Entry 8J8V (electron microscopy, 3.22 A resolution); this record covers chains A and H of the 8 polymer chains in the assembly.

[Chain A]
Name: Beta-arrestin-2
Organism: Bos taurus
UniProtKB: P32120 (ARRB2_BOVIN); residue numbers follow UniProt; this construct covers 1-420
Amino-acid sequence (420 residues; row label = number of the first residue in the row):
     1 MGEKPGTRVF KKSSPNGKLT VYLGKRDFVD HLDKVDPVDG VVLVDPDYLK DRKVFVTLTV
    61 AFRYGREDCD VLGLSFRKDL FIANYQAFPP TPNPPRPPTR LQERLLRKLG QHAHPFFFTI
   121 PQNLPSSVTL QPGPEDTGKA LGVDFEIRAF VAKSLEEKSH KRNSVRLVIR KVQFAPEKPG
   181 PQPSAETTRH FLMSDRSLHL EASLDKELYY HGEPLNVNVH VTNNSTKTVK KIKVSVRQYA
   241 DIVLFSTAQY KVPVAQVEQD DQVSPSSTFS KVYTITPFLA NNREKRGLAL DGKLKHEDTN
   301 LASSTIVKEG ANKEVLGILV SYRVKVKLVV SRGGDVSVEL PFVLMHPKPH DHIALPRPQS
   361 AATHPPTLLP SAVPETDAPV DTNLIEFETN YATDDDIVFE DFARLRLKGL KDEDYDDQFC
Disordered / not traced: 1-4, 352-390, 409-420
Differences from the reference sequence: engineered mutation Gly17 (Cys in P32120), Val60 (Cys in P32120), Cys69 (Leu in P32120), Ser126 (Cys in P32120), Leu141 (Cys in P32120), Val151 (Cys in P32120), Val243 (Cys in P32120), Val252 (Cys in P32120), Ser270 (Cys in P32120), Phe278 (Leu in P32120), Ala280 (Ser in P32120)
Swiss-Prot annotation at these positions:
  - motif: Asp396 to Arg406 ([DE]-X(1,2)-F-X-X-[FL]-X-X-X-R motif)
  - modified residue: Tyr48 (Phosphotyrosine), Pro176 (Hydroxyproline), Pro181 (Hydroxyproline), Ser360 (Phosphoserine), Thr393 (Phosphothreonine)
What the authors report for this chain:
  - conformationally variable residues: Tyr391 to Lys408
  - self-association interface (contacts with another copy of this molecule): Tyr391 to Lys408

[Chain H]
Name: Atypical chemokine receptor 2
Notes: fragment: C-terminal tail
UniProtKB: O00590 (ACKR2_HUMAN); numbering as in UniProt (aligned over 338-355)
Amino-acid sequence (18 residues; each row starts with the number of its first residue):
   338 GTAQASLSSC SESSILTA
Disordered / not traced: 338-342
Modified positions: Thr339, Thr354 (phosphothreonine; TPO); Ser343, Ser345, Ser346, Ser348, Ser350, Ser351 (phosphoserine; SEP)
What the authors report for this chain:
  - post-translational modification sites: Ser348, Ser350, Ser351

[Chain A / chain H interface]
Contacting residue pairs (8; chain A residue first):
  Tyr48(A) - Ser343(H)
  Arg52(A) - Ser343(H)
  Lys158(A) - Ser345(H)
  His160(A) - Ser345(H)
  Arg162(A) - Ser343(H)
  Arg162(A) - Leu344(H)  hydrogen bond (side chain-backbone)
  Arg162(A) - Ser345(H)
  Arg162(A) - Ser346(H)
Interface residues without a listed pair, chain A (8 interface residues in all): Ser159, Lys161, Asn163

[Summary]
8 residues of chain A face 4 of chain H across their interface; the contacts include 1 hydrogen bond. The
hydrogen-bonded pair is Arg162(A)-Leu344(H). From the paper: modification sites Ser348(H), Ser350(H) and
Ser351(H); conformational variability at Tyr391(A).
Chain A is Beta-arrestin-2 (Bos taurus) and chain H is Atypical chemokine receptor 2; the structure, Structure
of beta-arrestin2 in complex with D6Rpp (Local Refine), was determined by electron microscopy together with
8GO9, 8J8R, 8J8Z, 8J97, 8J9K and 8JAF from the same study.
